PDB entry 7EU4 | X-ray diffraction, 3.20 A resolution | chains A and B of the 3 polymer chains in the assembly

== Chain A (and B) ==
Molecule: Ubiquitin-like protein ATG12B
From: Arabidopsis thaliana
Notes: chain B of this document is another copy of the same molecule, construct and numbering; everything in this record applies to it too
UniProtKB: Q9LVK3 (AT12B_ARATH); numbering as in UniProt (aligned over 1-94)
Amino-acid sequence (96 residues; numbered -1 to 94; the number before each row is that of its first residue; numbers below 1 keep their minus sign (Gly-1 is residue -1)):
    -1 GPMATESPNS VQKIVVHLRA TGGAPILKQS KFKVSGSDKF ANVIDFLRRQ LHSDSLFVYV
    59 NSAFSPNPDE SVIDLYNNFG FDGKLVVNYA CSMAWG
Unresolved in the structure: -1 to 9, 92-94 (chain B: -1 to 9)
Sequence notes: expression tag (-1 to 0)
Swiss-Prot annotation at these positions:
  - modified residue: Ala2 (N-acetylalanine)
  - cross-link: Gly94 (Glycyl lysine isopeptide (Gly-Lys) (interchain with K-128 in ATG5))

== Chain A / chain B interface ==
Pairs across the interface (127; chain A residue first):
  Ile12(A) - Val70(B)  hydrophobic
  Ile12(A) - Tyr74(B)  hydrophobic
  Ile12(A) - Gly81(B)
  Val13(A) - Gly81(B)  hydrogen bond (backbone-backbone)
  Val13(A) - Lys82(B)
  Val13(A) - Leu83(B)  hydrogen bond (backbone-backbone)
  Val14(A) - Leu83(B)
  His15(A) - Lys82(B)
  His15(A) - Leu83(B)  hydrogen bond (backbone-backbone)
  His15(A) - Val84(B)
  His15(A) - Val85(B)  hydrogen bond (backbone-backbone)
  Leu16(A) - Val85(B)
  Leu16(A) - Tyr87(B)
  Arg17(A) - Val84(B)
  Arg17(A) - Val85(B)  hydrogen bond (backbone-backbone)
  Arg17(A) - Asn86(B)
  Arg17(A) - Tyr87(B)  hydrogen bond (backbone-backbone)
  Ala18(A) - Tyr87(B)
  Thr19(A) - Asn86(B)
  Thr19(A) - Tyr87(B)  hydrogen bond (side chain-backbone)
  Thr19(A) - Ala88(B)
  Ala22(A) - Tyr87(B)
  Ala22(A) - Ala88(B)  hydrophobic
  Ala22(A) - Cys89(B)  hydrophobic
  Pro23(A) - Tyr87(B)  hydrogen bond (backbone-side chain)
  Pro23(A) - Cys89(B)
  Leu25(A) - Tyr87(B)
  Lys29(A) - Lys82(B)
  Gly34(A) - Val70(B)  hydrogen bond (backbone-backbone)
  Gly34(A) - Ile71(B)  hydrogen bond (backbone-backbone)
  Asp36(A) - Ser69(B)
  Asp36(A) - Val70(B)  hydrogen bond (backbone-backbone)
  Lys37(A) - Pro66(B)
  Lys37(A) - Asp67(B)
  Lys37(A) - Glu68(B)
  Lys37(A) - Ser69(B)
  Phe38(A) - Pro66(B)  hydrogen bond (backbone-backbone)
  Phe38(A) - Glu68(B)  hydrogen bond (backbone-backbone)
  Phe38(A) - Leu73(B)  hydrophobic
  Ala39(A) - Pro66(B)  hydrogen bond (backbone-backbone)
  Leu45(A) - Tyr87(B)  hydrophobic
  Ser51(A) - Cys89(B)
  Ser53(A) - Cys89(B)  hydrogen bond (side chain-backbone)
  Leu54(A) - Tyr87(B)  hydrophobic
  Leu54(A) - Ala88(B)
  Phe55(A) - Tyr87(B)
  Phe55(A) - Ala88(B)  hydrogen bond (backbone-backbone)
  Phe55(A) - Ser90(B)
  Phe55(A) - Met91(B)  hydrophobic
  Val56(A) - Ser63(B)  hydrogen bond (backbone-side chain)
  Val56(A) - Val85(B)  hydrophobic
  Val56(A) - Asn86(B)
  Tyr57(A) - Ala61(B)  hydrophobic
  Tyr57(A) - Phe62(B)
  Tyr57(A) - Asn86(B)  hydrogen bond (backbone-backbone)
  Val58(A) - Ala61(B)
  Val58(A) - Phe62(B)  hydrogen bond (backbone-backbone)
  Val58(A) - Val84(B)
  Asn59(A) - Asn59(B)
  Asn59(A) - Ser60(B)
  Asn59(A) - Phe77(B)
  Ser60(A) - Asn59(B)
  Ser60(A) - Ser60(B)  hydrogen bond (backbone-backbone)
  Ser60(A) - Phe62(B)
  Ser60(A) - Phe77(B)
  Ala61(A) - Tyr57(B)  hydrophobic
  Ala61(A) - Val58(B)
  Phe62(A) - Tyr57(B)
  Phe62(A) - Val58(B)  hydrogen bond (backbone-backbone)
  Ser63(A) - Val56(B)
  Pro64(A) - Phe38(B)  hydrophobic
  Pro64(A) - Val56(B)
  Pro66(A) - Lys37(B)
  Pro66(A) - Phe38(B)
  Pro66(A) - Ala39(B)  hydrogen bond (backbone-backbone)
  Asp67(A) - Lys37(B)  hydrogen bond (backbone-side chain)
  Glu68(A) - Lys37(B)
  Glu68(A) - Phe38(B)  hydrogen bond (backbone-backbone)
  Ser69(A) - Asp36(B)
  Val70(A) - Val32(B)  hydrophobic
  Val70(A) - Gly34(B)
  Val70(A) - Asp36(B)  hydrogen bond (backbone-backbone)
  Val70(A) - Lys37(B)
  Val70(A) - Phe38(B)
  Ile71(A) - Gly34(B)  hydrogen bond (backbone-backbone)
  Leu73(A) - Phe38(B)  hydrophobic
  Tyr74(A) - Ile12(B)  hydrophobic
  Phe77(A) - Val58(B)  hydrophobic
  Phe77(A) - Ser60(B)
  Gly81(A) - Ile12(B)
  Gly81(A) - Val13(B)  hydrogen bond (backbone-backbone)
  Lys82(A) - Val13(B)
  Leu83(A) - Ile12(B)  hydrophobic
  Leu83(A) - Val13(B)  hydrogen bond (backbone-backbone)
  Leu83(A) - Val14(B)
  Leu83(A) - His15(B)  hydrogen bond (backbone-backbone)
  Val84(A) - His15(B)
  Val84(A) - Arg17(B)
  Val84(A) - Val58(B)
  Val85(A) - Val14(B)  hydrophobic
  Val85(A) - His15(B)  hydrogen bond (backbone-backbone)
  Val85(A) - Leu16(B)
  Val85(A) - Arg17(B)  hydrogen bond (backbone-backbone)
  Val85(A) - Tyr57(B)
  Val85(A) - Val58(B)  hydrophobic
  Asn86(A) - Arg17(B)
  Asn86(A) - Thr19(B)
  Asn86(A) - Val56(B)
  Asn86(A) - Tyr57(B)  hydrogen bond (backbone-backbone)
  Asn86(A) - Asn59(B)  hydrogen bond
  Tyr87(A) - Leu16(B)
  Tyr87(A) - Arg17(B)  hydrogen bond (backbone-backbone)
  Tyr87(A) - Ala18(B)
  Tyr87(A) - Thr19(B)  hydrogen bond (backbone-backbone)
  Tyr87(A) - Ala22(B)
  Tyr87(A) - Pro23(B)  hydrogen bond (side chain-backbone)
  Tyr87(A) - Leu45(B)  hydrophobic
  Tyr87(A) - Leu49(B)  hydrophobic
  Tyr87(A) - Phe55(B)
  Tyr87(A) - Val56(B)  hydrophobic
  Ala88(A) - Thr19(B)
  Ala88(A) - Leu54(B)
  Ala88(A) - Phe55(B)  hydrogen bond (backbone-backbone)
  Cys89(A) - Ala22(B)  hydrophobic
  Cys89(A) - Ser53(B)  hydrogen bond (backbone-side chain)
  Cys89(A) - Phe55(B)
  Met91(A) - Phe55(B)
Also at the interface, not in a pair above, chain A (55 interface residues in all): Ile24, Ile42, Leu49, Asn65, Ser90
Also at the interface, not in a pair above, chain B (60 interface residues in all): Lys11, Gly20, Gly21, Ile24, Leu25, Ser33, Ser35, Val41, Ile42, Pro64, Asn65

== Summary ==
55 residues of chain A face 60 of chain B across their interface, with 38 hydrogen bonds. Among the polar
pairs are Thr19(A)-Tyr87(B), Pro23(A)-Tyr87(B) and Ser53(A)-Cys89(B).
Both chains are Ubiquitin-like protein ATG12B (Arabidopsis thaliana). Entry 7EU4 (Crystal structure of plant
ATG12 complexed with the AIM12 of ATG3) was determined by X-ray diffraction.
